Entry 1L1C (solution NMR); this record covers chains C and B of the 3 polymer chains in the assembly.

Chain C:
Molecule: licT mRNA antiterminator hairpin
Sequence (29 nucleotides; numbered 1 to 29; the number before each row is that of its first residue):
     1 GGAUUGUUACUGCUACGGCAGGCAAAACC

Chain B:
Name: Transcription antiterminator licT
Organism: Bacillus subtilis
Notes: fragment: RNA binding domain (residues 1-55)
UniProt: P39805 (LICT_BACSU); numbering as in UniProt (aligned over 1-55)
Amino-acid sequence (55 residues; numbered 1 to 55; the number before each row is that of its first residue):
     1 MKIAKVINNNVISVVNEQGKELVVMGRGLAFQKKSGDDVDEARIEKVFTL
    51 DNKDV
From the paper describing this entry:
  - self-association interface (contacts with another copy of this molecule); pairs are residue here / residue on that copy: Asn8-Ile7 (hydrogen bond), Lys46-Glu21 (salt bridge)
  - binding site for licT mRNA antiterminator hairpin (chain C): Lys5, Val6, Ile7, Asn8 to Asn10, Gly26, Arg27, Phe31
  - binding site for licT mRNA antiterminator hairpin (chain C): Lys5, Arg27 (proposed by the authors, not directly observed)

Interface between chain C and chain B:
Pairs across the interface (22):
  G6(C) - Asn8(B)  base contact
  G6(C) - Asn9(B)  base contact
  U7(C) - Asn8(B)  sugar contact
  U7(C) - Asn9(B)  base contact
  U7(C) - Asn10(B)  sugar contact
  U8(C) - Asn10(B)  base contact
  U8(C) - Gly26(B)  base contact
  U8(C) - Arg27(B)  base contact
  U8(C) - Glu45(B)  base contact
  A9(C) - Arg27(B)  phosphate contact
  A9(C) - Phe31(B)  base contact
  G22(C) - Asn9(B)  base contact
  C23(C) - Asn9(B)  sugar contact
  C23(C) - Phe31(B)  sugar contact
  C23(C) - Gln32(B)  phosphate contact
  A24(C) - Val6(B)  sugar contact
  A24(C) - Ile7(B)  sugar contact
  A24(C) - Asn9(B)  sugar contact
  A24(C) - Gln32(B)  phosphate contact
  A24(C) - Lys33(B)  phosphate contact
  A25(C) - Val6(B)  phosphate contact
  A26(C) - Lys5(B)  phosphate contact
Interface residues without a listed pair, chain C (10 interface residues in all): C10
Interface residues without a listed pair, chain B (15 interface residues in all): Met25, Gly28, Arg43

In short:
10 residues of chain C and 15 residues of chain B are in contact. From the paper: a binding site for licT mRNA
antiterminator hairpin (chain C) at Lys5(B), Val6(B) and Ile7(B) among others; a self-association interface
involving Asn8(B) and Lys46(B).
Chain C is licT mRNA antiterminator hairpin and chain B is Transcription antiterminator licT (Bacillus
subtilis); the structure, Structure of the LicT Bacterial Antiterminator Protein in Complex with its RNA
Target, was determined by solution NMR.
